PDB entry 3H3T | X-ray diffraction, 2.40 A resolution | chain A

[Chain A]
Name: Goodpasture antigen binding protein
From: Homo sapiens
Notes: fragment: cert start domain (residues 347-598)
Reference sequence: A8K7S2 (A8K7S2_HUMAN); numbering as in UniProt (aligned over 347-598)
Sequence (255 residues; numbered 344 to 598; the number before each row is that of its first residue):
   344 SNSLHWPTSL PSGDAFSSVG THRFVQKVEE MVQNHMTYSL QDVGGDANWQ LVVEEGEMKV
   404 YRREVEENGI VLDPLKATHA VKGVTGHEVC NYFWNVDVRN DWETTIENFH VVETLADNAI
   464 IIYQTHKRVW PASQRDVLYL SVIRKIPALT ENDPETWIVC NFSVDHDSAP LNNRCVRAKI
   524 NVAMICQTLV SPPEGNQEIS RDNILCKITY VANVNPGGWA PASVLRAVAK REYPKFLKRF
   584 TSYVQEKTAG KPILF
Not modelled in the structure: 344-362
Construct notes: expression tag (344-346)
Small-molecule neighbours: 16H (N-[(1R,3R)-3-hydroxy-1-(hydroxymethyl)-3-phenylpropyl]hexadecanamide): F436, R442, W445, E446, T448, I449, Q467, H469, V472, W473, R478, Y482, N504, A521, I523, V525, Y553, V557, V571, E575, Y576, F579

[Overview]
Ligands of chain A: compound 16H.
Chain A is Goodpasture antigen binding protein (Homo sapiens); the structure, Crystal structure of the CERT
START domain in complex with HPA-16, was determined by X-ray diffraction (same publication as 3H3Q, 3H3R and
3H3S).
